Entry 2V69 (X-ray diffraction, 2.80 A resolution); this record covers chains C and F of the 16 polymer chains in the assembly.

# Chain C (and F)
Name: Ribulose bisphosphate carboxylase large chain
Organism: Chlamydomonas reinhardtii
Notes: EC 4.1.1.39; chain F of this document is another copy of the same molecule, construct and numbering; everything in this record applies to it too
Reference sequence: P00877 (RBL_CHLRE); numbering as in UniProt (aligned over 1-475)
Amino-acid sequence (475 residues; numbered 1 to 475; the number before each row is that of its first residue):
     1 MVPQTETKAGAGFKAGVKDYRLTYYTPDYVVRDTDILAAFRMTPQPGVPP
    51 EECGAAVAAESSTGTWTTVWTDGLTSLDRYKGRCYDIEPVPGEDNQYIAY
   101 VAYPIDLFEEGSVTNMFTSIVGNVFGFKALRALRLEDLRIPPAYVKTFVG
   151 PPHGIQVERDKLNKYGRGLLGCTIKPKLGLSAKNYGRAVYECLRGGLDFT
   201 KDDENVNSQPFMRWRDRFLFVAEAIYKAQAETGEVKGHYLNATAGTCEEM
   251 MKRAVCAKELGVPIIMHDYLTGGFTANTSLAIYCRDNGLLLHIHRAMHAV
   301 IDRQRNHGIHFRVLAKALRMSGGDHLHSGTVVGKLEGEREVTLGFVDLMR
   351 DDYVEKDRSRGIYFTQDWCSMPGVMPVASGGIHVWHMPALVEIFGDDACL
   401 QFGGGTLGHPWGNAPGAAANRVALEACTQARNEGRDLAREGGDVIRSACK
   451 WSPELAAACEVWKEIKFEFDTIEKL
Not modelled in the structure: 1-11, 471-475 (chain F: 1-8, 470-475)
Construct notes: conflict P46 (Leu in P00877); engineered mutation E473 (Asp in P00877)
Modified positions: P104, P151 (4-hydroxyproline; HYP); K201 (lysine nz-carboxylic acid; KCX); C256, C369 (s-methylcysteine; SMC)
Disulfides: C449-C459
Bound ions: Mg2+: K201, D203, E204 (together with 2-carboxyarabinitol-1,5-diphosphate)
Residues lining bound ligands:
  - 2-carboxyarabinitol-1,5-diphosphate (CAP), molecule 1: E60, T65, W66, N123
  - 2-carboxyarabinitol-1,5-diphosphate (CAP), molecule 2: T173, K175, K177, K201, D203, E204, H294, R295, H298, H327, G329, K334, L335, S379, G380, G381, Q401, F402, G403, G404

# Interface between chain C and chain F
Contacting residue pairs - 18 pairs, chain C then chain F:
  D33(C) with D33(F)
  R79(C) with D352(F), salt bridge; S370(F), hydrogen bond
  I105(C) with K146(F); C369(F)
  D106(C) with S370(F), hydrogen bond
  E110(C) with K146(F), salt bridge
  A143(C) with A143(F), hydrophobic; K146(F)
  K146(C) with I105(F); E110(F), salt bridge; A143(F); T147(F)
  T147(C) with K146(F)
  C369(C) with T34(F); I105(F)
  S370(C) with R79(F), hydrogen bond; D106(F), hydrogen bond
Interface residues without a listed pair, chain C (13 interface residues in all): T34, P142, D352
Interface residues without a listed pair, chain F (13 interface residues in all): P142

# Overview
Chain C and chain F each contribute 13 residues to their interface; the contacts include 4 hydrogen bonds and
3 salt bridges. Among the polar pairs are R79(C)-D352(F), E110(C)-K146(F) and R79(C)-S370(F). Chain C binds
2-carboxyarabinitol-1,5-diphosphate. K201(C), D203(C) and E204(C) form the Mg2+ site.
Chain C and chain F are both Ribulose bisphosphate carboxylase large chain (Chlamydomonas reinhardtii); the
structure, Crystal structure of Chlamydomonas reinhardtii Rubisco with a large- subunit mutation D473E, was
determined by X-ray diffraction (same publication as 2V67, 2V68, 2V63 and 2V6A).
